8PM7 - chains I and A of the 3 polymer chains in the assembly; structure by X-ray diffraction, 1.70 A resolution.

[Chain I]
Molecule: 12-nt DNA strand
Sequence (12 nucleotides; row label = number of the first residue in the row):
    13 AACCGATTAG CG

[Chain A]
Name: BarH-like 2 homeobox protein
Source organism: Homo sapiens
UniProt: Q9NY43 (BARH2_HUMAN); residue numbers follow UniProt; this construct covers 231-292
Sequence (62 residues; row label = number of the first residue in the row):
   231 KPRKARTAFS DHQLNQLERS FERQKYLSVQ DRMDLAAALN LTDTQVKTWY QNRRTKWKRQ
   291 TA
Unresolved in the structure: 292
UniProt features mapped onto this chain:
  - DNA-binding region: Pro232 to Thr291 (Homeobox)
What the authors report for this chain:
  - binding site for the 12-nt DNA strand: Thr278
  - binding site for the 12-nt DNA strand (chain I): Thr285
  - mutagenesis - T278I, T278V: unchanged binding to TAAAC

[How chain I and chain A interact]
Pairs across the interface (15):
  DA14(I) with Val259(A), phosphate contact; Arg262(A), salt bridge to the phosphate; Lys277(A), salt bridge to the phosphate
  DC15(I) with Tyr256(A), phosphate contact; Leu257(A), phosphate contact; Lys277(A), phosphate contact; Gln281(A), sugar contact; Arg284(A), salt bridge to the phosphate
  DC16(I) with Tyr256(A), hydrogen bond to the phosphate; Gln281(A), hydrogen bond to the phosphate; Arg284(A), salt bridge to the phosphate
  DG17(I) with Lys288(A), phosphate contact
  DA21(I) with Arg233(A), sugar contact; Arg236(A), base contact
  DG22(I) with Arg236(A), hydrogen bond to the base
Interface residues without a listed pair, chain I (7 interface residues in all): DT20

[In short]
The interface between chain I and chain A involves 7 residues on one side and 10 on the other; the contacts
include 3 hydrogen bonds and 4 salt bridges. Polar pairs include DG22(I)-Arg236(A), DC16(I)-Tyr256(A) and
DC16(I)-Gln281(A). The paper reports a binding site for the 12-nt DNA strand at Thr278(A); T278I and T278V of
chain A leave binding to TAAAC unchanged.
Here chain I is a 12-nt DNA strand and chain A is BarH-like 2 homeobox protein (Homo sapiens). Entry 8PM7
(transcription factor BARHL2 bound to TAATC DNA sequence) was determined by X-ray diffraction (same
publication as 7Z5I, 7Z5K, 8PM5, 8PMC, 8PMF, 8PMN and 4 further entries).
